8IOJ - chains L and M of the 15 polymer chains in the assembly; structure by electron microscopy, 4.10 A resolution (low resolution: residue-level contacts below are approximate; hydrogen-bond / salt-bridge calls are withheld).

# Chain L (and M)
Molecule: Rubisco accumulation factor 1.2, chloroplastic
From: Arabidopsis thaliana
Notes: chain M of this document is another copy of the same molecule, construct and numbering; everything in this record applies to it too
Reference sequence: Q9SR19 (RAF2_ARATH); numbering as in UniProt (aligned over 287-437)
Sequence (151 residues; numbered 287 to 437; the number before each row is that of its first residue):
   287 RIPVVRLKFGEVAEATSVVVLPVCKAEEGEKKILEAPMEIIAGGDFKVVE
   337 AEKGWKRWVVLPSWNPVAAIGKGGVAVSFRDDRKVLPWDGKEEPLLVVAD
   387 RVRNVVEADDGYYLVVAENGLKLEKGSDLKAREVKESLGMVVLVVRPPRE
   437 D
Unresolved in the structure: 287, 368 (chain M: 437)

# Chain L / chain M interface
Residue-residue contacts (78; chain L residue first):
  Val291(L) with Phe332(M)
  Leu293(L) with Ser303(M); Asp331(M); Phe332(M); Lys333(M)
  Lys294(L) with Thr302(M); Ser303(M)
  Phe295(L) with Ser303(M)
  Glu297(L) with Thr302(M)
  Val298(L) with Glu300(M); Thr302(M)
  Glu300(L) with Glu300(M)
  Ala301(L) with Glu297(M); Glu300(M); Ala301(M)
  Thr302(L) with Leu293(M); Glu297(M); Ala301(M); Pro348(M); Trp350(M)
  Ser303(L) with Glu297(M); Val298(M); Ala301(M); Val304(M); Pro348(M)
  Val304(L) with Val298(M); Val346(M)
  Val305(L) with Val346(M)
  Val306(L) with Val346(M)
  Asp331(L) with Pro380(M); Pro433(M); Pro434(M)
  Phe332(L) with Ser364(M); Phe365(M); Pro380(M)
  Lys333(L) with Leu293(M); Val345(M)
  Val334(L) with Val309(M)
  Val335(L) with Trp344(M)
  Trp344(L) with Trp344(M)
  Val345(L) with Lys333(M); Val334(M); Val335(M)
  Val346(L) with Val304(M); Val306(M); Lys333(M); Val346(M)
  Leu347(L) with Phe332(M)
  Pro348(L) with Ala301(M); Thr302(M); Ser303(M); Val304(M); Phe332(M)
  Ser349(L) with Val298(M); Ala299(M); Glu300(M); Ala301(M)
  Trp350(L) with Glu300(M); Ala301(M); Thr302(M)
  Asn351(L) with Ala299(M); Glu300(M)
  Ala354(L) with Val298(M)
  Pro380(L) with Asp331(M)
  Leu381(L) with Asp331(M)
  Leu382(L) with Asp331(M); Phe332(M); Val334(M)
  Val384(L) with Phe332(M)
  Leu429(L) with Phe332(M)
  Val430(L) with Phe332(M)
  Val431(L) with Asp331(M); Phe332(M)
  Arg432(L) with Asp331(M)
  Pro433(L) with Gly330(M); Asp331(M)
  Pro434(L) with Gly330(M); Asp331(M)
Other interface residues (no listed pair), chain L (40 interface residues in all): Gly296, Val309, Ser364
Other interface residues (no listed pair), chain M (32 interface residues in all): Gly329, Arg343, Ser349, Arg366, Leu382

# Summary
40 residues of chain L face 32 of chain M across their interface.
Both chains are Rubisco accumulation factor 1.2, chloroplastic (Arabidopsis thaliana). Entry 8IOJ (The Rubisco
assembly intermidiate of Rubisco large subunit (RbcL) and Arabidopsis thaliana Rubisco accumulation factor 1
...) was determined by electron microscopy, deposited together with 8ILB, 8ILM, 8IO2 and 8IOL.
